PDB entry 8CBO | electron microscopy, 3.20 A resolution | chains A and E of the 6 polymer chains in the assembly

== Chain A ==
Name: 3-hydroxyacyl-CoA dehydrogenase type-2
From: Homo sapiens
Notes: EC 1.1.1.35, 1.1.1.62, 1.1.1.239, 1.1.1.178, 1.1.1.53, 1.1.1.159
UniProt: Q99714 (HCD2_HUMAN); numbering as in UniProt (aligned over 7-261)
Chain sequence (255 residues; numbered 7 to 261; the number before each row is that of its first residue):
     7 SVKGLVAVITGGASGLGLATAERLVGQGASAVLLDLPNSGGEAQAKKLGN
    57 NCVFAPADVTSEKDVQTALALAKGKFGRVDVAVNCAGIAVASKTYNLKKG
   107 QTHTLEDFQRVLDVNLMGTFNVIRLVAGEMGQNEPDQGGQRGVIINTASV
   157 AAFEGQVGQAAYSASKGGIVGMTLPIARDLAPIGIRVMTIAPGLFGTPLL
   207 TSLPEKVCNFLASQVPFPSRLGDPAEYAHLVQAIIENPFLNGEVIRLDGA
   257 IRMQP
Ligand contacts: NAD (nicotinamide-adenine-dinucleotide): Gly-17, Ala-19, Ser-20, Gly-21, Leu-22, Gly-23, Leu-40, Asp-41, Leu-42, Ser-45, Ala-63, Asp-64, Val-65, Thr-66, Cys-91, Ala-92, Gly-93, Ile-94, Val-120, Thr-153, Ala-154, Ser-155, Tyr-168, Lys-172, Pro-198, Gly-199, Leu-200, Phe-201, Thr-203, Pro-204, Leu-205, Leu-206
Swiss-Prot annotation at these positions:
  - active site: Tyr-168 (Proton acceptor)
  - binding site (NAD(+)): Ser-20, Leu-22, Asp-41, Asp-64, Val-65, Cys-91, Tyr-168, Lys-172, Phe-201, Thr-203
  - binding site (substrate): Ser-155
  - modified residue (N6-acetyllysine): Lys-53, Lys-69, Lys-99, Lys-105, Lys-212

== Chain E ==
Name: tRNA methyltransferase 10 homolog C
From: Homo sapiens
Notes: EC 2.1.1.-, 2.1.1.218, 2.1.1.221
UniProt: Q7L0Y3 (TM10C_HUMAN); numbering as in UniProt (aligned over 175-385)
Chain sequence (211 residues; row label = number of the first residue in the row):
   175 KNFLFLRLWDRNMDIAMGWKGAQAMQFGQPLVFDMAYENYMKRKELQNTV
   225 SQLLESEGWNRRNVDPFHIYFCNLKIDGALHRELVKRYQEKWDKLLLTST
   275 EKSHVDLFPKDSIIYLTADSPNVMTTFRHDKVYVIGSFVDKSMQPGTSLA
   325 KAKRLNLATECLPLDKYLQWEIGNKNLTLDQMIRILLCLKNNGNWQEALQ
   375 FVPKRKHTGFL
Ligand contacts: S-adenosylhomocysteine (SAH): Tyr-211, Tyr-289, Leu-290, Thr-291, Ala-292, Asp-293, Val-308, Ile-309, Gly-310, Phe-312, Asp-314, Thr-321, Ser-322, Glu-334, Cys-335, Leu-336, Leu-338, Lys-349, Asn-350, Leu-351, Leu-353, Met-356
Reported in the primary citation:
  - binding site for Mitochondrial Precursor tRNA-Ile(5,4): Phe-177, Gln-226, Val-313, Asn-348, Asn-350
  - specificity-determining residues: Gln-226, Asn-348 (proposed by the authors, not directly observed)
  - catalytic residues: Asp-314 (proposed by the authors, not directly observed)

== Interface between chain A and chain E ==
Contacting residue pairs - 29 pairs, chain A then chain E:
  Lys-99(A) / Gln-197(E)
  Lys-99(A) / Phe-201(E)
  Lys-104(A) / Asp-239(E)  salt bridge
  Lys-104(A) / His-303(E)
  Lys-104(A) / Lys-364(E)  hydrogen bond (side chain-backbone)
  Lys-105(A) / His-303(E)
  Gln-162(A) / Trp-193(E)
  Val-163(A) / Gln-197(E)
  Val-163(A) / Phe-201(E)
  Gly-164(A) / Phe-201(E)
  Leu-209(A) / Gln-200(E)
  Pro-210(A) / Met-199(E)  hydrophobic
  Lys-212(A) / Trp-266(E)
  Lys-212(A) / Asp-267(E)
  Lys-212(A) / Leu-269(E)  hydrogen bond (side chain-backbone)
  Lys-212(A) / Leu-270(E)
  Lys-212(A) / Leu-271(E)  hydrogen bond (side chain-backbone)
  Val-213(A) / Ala-196(E)
  Val-213(A) / Met-199(E)  hydrophobic
  Val-213(A) / Gln-200(E)
  Phe-216(A) / Gly-192(E)
  Phe-216(A) / Trp-193(E)
  Phe-216(A) / Ala-196(E)  hydrophobic
  Leu-217(A) / Trp-193(E)  hydrophobic
  Gln-220(A) / Ile-189(E)
  Gln-220(A) / Trp-193(E)
  Met-259(A) / Trp-193(E)  hydrophobic
  Gln-260(A) / Trp-193(E)
  Pro-261(A) / Gln-197(E)
Interface residues without a listed pair, chain A (20 interface residues in all): Ala-97, Ser-98, Asn-102, Arg-258
Interface residues without a listed pair, chain E (17 interface residues in all): Asn-365

== In short ==
The interface between chain A and chain E involves 20 residues on one side and 17 on the other; the contacts
include 3 hydrogen bonds and 1 salt bridge. Among the polar pairs are Lys-104(A)/Asp-239(E),
Lys-104(A)/Lys-364(E) and Lys-212(A)/Leu-269(E). The paper reports the catalytic residue Asp-314(E); a binding
site for Mitochondrial Precursor tRNA-Ile(5,4) at Phe-177(E), Gln-226(E) and Val-313(E) among others.
Here chain A is 3-hydroxyacyl-CoA dehydrogenase type-2 and chain E is tRNA methyltransferase 10 homolog C,
both from Homo sapiens. Entry 8CBO (Structure of human mitochondrial MRPP1-MRPP2 in complex with mitochondrial
pre-tRNA-Ile) was determined by electron microscopy (same publication as 8CBK, 8CBL and 8CBM).
